PDB entry 7CCQ | electron microscopy, 3.80 A resolution | chains A and I of the 11 polymer chains in the assembly

== Chain A ==
Name: Histone H3.1
From: Homo sapiens
UniProt: P68431 (H31_HUMAN); residues 38-135 here correspond to UniProt positions 39-136 (UniProt number = residue number + 1)
Sequence (98 residues; row label = number of the first residue in the row):
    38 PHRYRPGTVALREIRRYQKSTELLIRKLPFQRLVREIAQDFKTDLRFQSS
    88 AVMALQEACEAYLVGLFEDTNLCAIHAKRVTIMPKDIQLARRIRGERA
Not modelled in the structure: 38-39, 135
Curated features (UniProtKB/Swiss-Prot):
  - modified residue: Tyr41 (Phosphotyrosine), Lys56 (N6,N6,N6-trimethyllysine), Ser57 (Phosphoserine), Lys64 (N6-(2-hydroxyisobutyryl)lysine), Lys79 (N6,N6,N6-trimethyllysine), Thr80 (Phosphothreonine), Ser86 (Phosphoserine), Thr107 (Phosphothreonine), Lys115 (N6-acetyllysine), Lys122 (N6-(2-hydroxyisobutyryl)lysine)

== Chain I ==
Molecule: 147-nt DNA strand
From: Homo sapiens
Sequence (147 nucleotides; each row starts with the number of its first residue; numbers below 1 keep their minus sign (DA-73 is residue -73)):
   -73 ACAGGATGTATATATCTGACACGTGCCTGGAGACTAGGGAGTAATCCCCT
   -23 TGGCGGTTAAAACGCGGGGGACAGCGCGTACGTGCGTTTAAGCGGTGCTA
    27 GAGCTGTCTACGACCAATTGAGCGGCCTCGGCACCGGGATTCTCCAG

== How chain A and chain I interact ==
Contacting residue pairs - 23 pairs, chain A then chain I:
  Arg40(A) with DG-8(I), base contact
  Tyr41(A) with DC70(I), phosphate contact
  Arg42(A) with DC70(I), salt bridge to the phosphate
  Pro43(A) with DG-5(I), phosphate contact
  Thr45(A) with DT69(I), phosphate contact; DC70(I), hydrogen bond to the phosphate
  Arg63(A) with DA-14(I), hydrogen bond to the phosphate; DA-13(I), salt bridge to the phosphate
  Arg72(A) with DT-23(I), salt bridge to the phosphate
  Arg83(A) with DT-24(I), hydrogen bond to the sugar; DT-23(I), phosphate contact
  Phe84(A) with DT-24(I), sugar contact; DT-23(I), hydrogen bond to the phosphate
  Gln85(A) with DT-24(I), phosphate contact
  Ser86(A) with DT-24(I), phosphate contact
  Arg116(A) with DA-3(I), phosphate contact; DC-2(I), phosphate contact
  Val117(A) with DG-4(I), sugar contact; DA-3(I), hydrogen bond to the phosphate
  Thr118(A) with DG-4(I), phosphate contact; DA-3(I), hydrogen bond to the phosphate
  Met120(A) with DA-3(I), phosphate contact; DC-2(I), phosphate contact
Interface residues without a listed pair, chain A (17 interface residues in all): Leu82, Lys115
Interface residues without a listed pair, chain I (13 interface residues in all): DG-6, DC71

== Overview ==
Chain A and chain I form an interface of 17 and 13 residues respectively, with 6 hydrogen bonds and 3 salt
bridges. Polar pairs include Arg83(A)-DT-24(I), Thr45(A)-DC70(I) and Arg63(A)-DA-14(I).
Chain A is Histone H3.1 and chain I is a 147-nt DNA strand, both from Homo sapiens; the structure, Structure
of the 1:1 cGAS-nucleosome complex, was determined by electron microscopy, deposited together with 7CCR.
